Entry 8IAJ (electron microscopy, 3.10 A resolution); this record covers chains B and D of the 8 polymer chains in the assembly.

[Chain B]
Protein: Serine palmitoyltransferase 2
From: Saccharomyces cerevisiae
Notes: EC 2.3.1.50
UniProt: P40970 (LCB2_YEAST); residue numbers follow UniProt; this construct covers 1-561
Chain sequence (561 residues; numbered 1 to 561; the number before each row is that of its first residue):
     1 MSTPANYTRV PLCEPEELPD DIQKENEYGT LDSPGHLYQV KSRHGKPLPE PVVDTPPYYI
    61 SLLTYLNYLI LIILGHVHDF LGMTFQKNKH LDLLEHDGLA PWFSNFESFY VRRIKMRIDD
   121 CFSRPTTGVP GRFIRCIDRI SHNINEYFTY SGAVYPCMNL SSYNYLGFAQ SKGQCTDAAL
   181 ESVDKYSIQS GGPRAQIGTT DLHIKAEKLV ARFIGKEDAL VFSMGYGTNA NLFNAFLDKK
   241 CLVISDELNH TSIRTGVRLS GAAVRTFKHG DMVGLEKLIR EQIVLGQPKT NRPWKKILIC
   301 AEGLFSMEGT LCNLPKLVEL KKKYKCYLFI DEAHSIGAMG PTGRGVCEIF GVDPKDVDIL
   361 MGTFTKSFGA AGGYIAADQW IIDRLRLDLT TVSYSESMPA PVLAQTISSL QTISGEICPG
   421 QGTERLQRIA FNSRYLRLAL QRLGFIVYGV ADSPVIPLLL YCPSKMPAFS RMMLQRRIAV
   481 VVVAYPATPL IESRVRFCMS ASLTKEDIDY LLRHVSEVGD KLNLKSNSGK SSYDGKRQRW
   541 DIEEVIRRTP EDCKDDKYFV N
Not modelled in the structure: 1-6
Residues lining bound ligands:
  - pyridoxal phosphate (PLP): Gly225, Tyr226, Asn229, His250, Ser252, Glu302, Ser306, Asp331, Ala333, His334, Thr363, Thr365, Lys366
  - Z1T (N-[(2S,3R,4E)-1,3-dihydroxyoctadec-4-en-2-yl]tetracosanamide): Tyr65, Tyr68, Leu69, Ile72, Ile73, His76, Val77, Phe106, Tyr110, Tyr485, Leu490
Swiss-Prot annotation at these positions:
  - modified residue: Lys366 (N6-(pyridoxal phosphate)lysine)

[Chain D]
Protein: Protein ORM2
From: Saccharomyces cerevisiae S288C
UniProt: Q06144 (ORM2_YEAST); residue numbers follow UniProt; this construct covers 1-216
Chain sequence (216 residues; row label = number of the first residue in the row):
     1 MIDRTKNESP AFEESPLTPN VSNLKPFPSQ SNKISTPVTD HRRRRAAAVI SHVEQETFED
    61 ENDQQMLPNM NATWVDQRGA WLIHIVVIVL LRLFYSLFGS TPKWTWTLTN MTYIIGFYIM
   121 FHLVKGTPFD FNGGAYDNLT MWEQINDETL YTPTRKFLLI VPIVLFLISN QYYRNDMTLF
   181 LSNLAVTVLI GVVPKLGITH RLRISIPGIT GRAQIS
Not modelled in the structure: 1-34
Construct notes: engineered mutation Ala46 (Ser in Q06144), Ala47 (Ser in Q06144), Ala48 (Ser in Q06144)
Residues lining bound ligands: Z1T (N-[(2S,3R,4E)-1,3-dihydroxyoctadec-4-en-2-yl]tetracosanamide): Asn71, Trp74, Ile83, His84, Val87, Leu91, Thr112, Gly116, Phe117, Ile119, Met120, Val124, Pro128, Met141
Swiss-Prot annotation at these positions:
  - modified residue: Ser9 (Phosphoserine), Ser15 (Phosphoserine), Thr18 (Phosphothreonine), Ser22 (Phosphoserine), Ser29 (Phosphoserine), Ser51 (Phosphoserine)

[Interface between chain B and chain D]
Residue-residue contacts (37):
  Thr55(B) with Arg78(D)
  Pro56(B) with Arg78(D), hydrogen bond (backbone-side chain)
  Pro57(B) with Arg78(D)
  Tyr58(B) with Arg78(D); Leu82(D), hydrophobic
  Leu62(B) with Ile83(D), hydrophobic
  Tyr65(B) with Trp74(D); Arg78(D); Gly79(D); Ile83(D), hydrophobic
  Leu66(B) with Ile83(D), hydrophobic
  Leu69(B) with Met120(D), hydrophobic
  Phe106(B) with Val124(D), hydrophobic; Thr127(D); Pro128(D)
  Glu107(B) with Thr127(D); Pro128(D); Phe129(D); Asp130(D)
  Phe109(B) with Pro128(D)
  Tyr110(B) with Pro128(D), hydrophobic
  Arg254(B) with Met66(D); Leu67(D)
  Arg258(B) with Asp63(D), salt bridge; Met66(D); Asn132(D)
  Gly261(B) with Phe58(D); Asn62(D)
  Ala262(B) with Asn62(D)
  Ala263(B) with Asn62(D)
  Val264(B) with Asn62(D)
  Arg265(B) with Gln65(D)
  Thr266(B) with Met66(D)
  Pro288(B) with Phe58(D), hydrophobic
  Tyr485(B) with Met70(D), hydrogen bond (side chain-backbone)
  Pro486(B) with Met70(D)
  Leu490(B) with Trp74(D), hydrophobic
Also at the interface, not in a pair above, chain B (28 interface residues in all): Ser61, Ser108, Lys239, Glu247
Also at the interface, not in a pair above, chain D (29 interface residues in all): Glu61, Pro68, Asn71, Ala80, Val86, Leu90, Lys125, Gly126, Gly133, Asp137

[In short]
The interface between chain B and chain D involves 28 residues on one side and 29 on the other, with 2
hydrogen bonds and 1 salt bridge. Polar contacts include Arg258(B)-Asp63(D), Pro56(B)-Arg78(D) and
Tyr485(B)-Met70(D). Compound Z1T is bound between chain B and chain D.
Here chain B is Serine palmitoyltransferase 2 (Saccharomyces cerevisiae) and chain D is Protein ORM2
(Saccharomyces cerevisiae S288C). Entry 8IAJ (Cryo-EM structure of the yeast SPT-ORM2 (ORM2-S3A) complex) was
determined by electron microscopy together with 8IAK and 8IAM from the same study.
